8VIQ - chain A; structure by X-ray diffraction, 1.10 A resolution.

[Chain A]
Molecule: Fatty acid kinase A
Organism: Staphylococcus aureus subsp. aureus NCTC 8325
Notes: fragment: N-terminal domain (M1-A212)
UniProtKB: Q2FZ58 (Y1193_STAA8); numbering as in UniProt (aligned over 1-212)
Chain sequence (232 residues; numbered -19 to 212; the number before each row is that of its first residue; numbers below 1 keep their minus sign (Met-19 is residue -19)):
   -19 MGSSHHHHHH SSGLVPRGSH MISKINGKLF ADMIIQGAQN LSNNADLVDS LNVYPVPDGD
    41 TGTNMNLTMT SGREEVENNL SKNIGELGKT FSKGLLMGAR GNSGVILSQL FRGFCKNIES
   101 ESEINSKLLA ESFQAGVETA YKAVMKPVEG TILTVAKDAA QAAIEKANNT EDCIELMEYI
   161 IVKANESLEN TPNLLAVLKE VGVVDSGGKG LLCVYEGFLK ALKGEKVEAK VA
Not modelled in the structure: -19 to 0, 211-212
Construct notes: expression tag (-19 to 0)
Metal / ion sites: Mg2+ site 1: Asn32, Asp38, Asp40 (together with AMP-PNP); Mg2+ site 2: Asp38, Asp40 (together with AMP-PNP)
Residues lining bound ligands: AMP-PNP (ANP; phosphoaminophosphonic acid-adenylate ester): Asn32, Tyr34, Pro35, Val36, Asp38, Asp40, Thr41, Asn44, Gly81, Asn82, Ser83, Ile86, Val124, Lys126, Pro127, Val128, Thr131, Ile132, Leu133, Asp185, Ser186, Gly187, Gly188
Reported in the primary citation:
  - conformationally variable residues (loop rearrangement, side-chain flip): Leu31 to Thr41, Asn82, Lys126
  - contacts within the chain: Tyr34-Pro35
  - binding site for AMP-PNP: Tyr34, Val36, Thr41, Asn44, Asn82, Ser83, Lys126, Val128, Thr131, Ile132, Asp185, Ser186
  - Mg2+ coordination: Asn32, Asp38, Asp40
  - catalytic residues: Asn32, Asp38, Asp40
  - mutagenesis - D38A/D40A: abolished catalytic activity

[Summary]
Ligands of chain A: AMP-PNP. Asn32, Asp38 and Asp40 form the Mg2+ site 1. Asp38 and Asp40 form the Mg2+ site
2. The paper reports catalytic residues Asn32, Asp38 and Asp40; D38A/D40A abolish catalytic activity.
Chain A is Fatty acid kinase A (Staphylococcus aureus subsp. aureus NCTC 8325); the structure, Crystal
structure of the N-terminal domain of fatty acid kinase A (FakA) from Staphylococcus aureus (Mg ..., was
determined by X-ray diffraction together with 8VIP, 8VIR and 8VIT from the same study.
